Entry 7SL7 (electron microscopy, 3.10 A resolution); this record covers chains G and C of the 10 polymer chains in the assembly.

Chain G:
Protein: Insulin B chain
Source organism: Homo sapiens
UniProt: P01308 (INS_HUMAN); residues 1-30 here correspond to UniProt positions 25-54 (UniProt number = residue number + 24)
Chain sequence (30 residues; numbered 1 to 30; the number before each row is that of its first residue):
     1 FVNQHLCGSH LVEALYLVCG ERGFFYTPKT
Unresolved in the structure: 1, 29-30

Chain C:
Protein: Insulin A chain (L13R)
Source organism: Homo sapiens
UniProt: P01308 (INS_HUMAN); residues 1-21 here correspond to UniProt positions 90-110 (UniProt number = residue number + 89)
Chain sequence (21 residues; numbered 1 to 21; the number before each row is that of its first residue):
     1 GIVEQCCTSI CSRYQLENYC N
Disulfides: Cys6-Cys11
Sequence notes: engineered mutation Arg13 (Leu102 in P01308)

Interface between chain G and chain C:
Pairs across the interface (27; chain G residue first):
  Asn3(G) with Ile10(C); Cys11(C), hydrogen bond (side chain-backbone)
  His5(G) with Cys6(C); Cys7(C), hydrogen bond (side chain-backbone); Thr8(C); Ser9(C), hydrogen bond (side chain-backbone); Ile10(C)
  Leu6(G) with Cys6(C); Cys7(C), hydrogen bond (backbone-backbone)
  Cys7(G) with Cys7(C), disulfide
  Leu11(G) with Cys6(C), hydrophobic
  Leu15(G) with Ile2(C), hydrophobic; Leu16(C), hydrophobic; Tyr19(C), hydrophobic
  Val18(G) with Arg13(C); Leu16(C), hydrophobic; Glu17(C)
  Cys19(G) with Cys20(C), disulfide
  Arg22(G) with Cys20(C); Asn21(C), hydrogen bond (backbone-side chain)
  Gly23(G) with Cys20(C); Asn21(C), hydrogen bond (backbone-side chain)
  Phe24(G) with Tyr19(C); Asn21(C), hydrogen bond (backbone-side chain)
  Phe25(G) with Tyr19(C); Cys20(C); Asn21(C)
Other interface residues (no listed pair), chain G (14 interface residues in all): Gln4, Ala14
Other interface residues (no listed pair), chain C (14 interface residues in all): Ser12
Disulfides between the chains: Cys7(G)-Cys7(C), Cys19(G)-Cys20(C)

Summary:
The chain G/chain C interface involves 14 residues from each chain; the contacts include 2 disulfide bonds and
7 hydrogen bonds. Polar pairs include Asn3(G)-Cys11(C), His5(G)-Cys7(C) and His5(G)-Ser9(C).
Chain G is Insulin B chain and chain C is Insulin A chain (L13R), both from Homo sapiens; the structure,
Full-length insulin receptor bound with both site 1 binding deficient mutant insulin (A-V3E) and site 2 ...,
was determined by electron microscopy, deposited together with 7SL1, 7SL2, 7SL3, 7SL4, 7SL6, 7STH and 3
further entries.
